6RCS - chains A and B; structure by X-ray diffraction, 2.10 A resolution.

[Chain A]
Molecule: R5.016 heavy chain
From: Homo sapiens
Amino-acid sequence (464 residues; each row starts with the number of its first residue; numbers below 1 keep their minus sign (Thr-4 is residue -4)):
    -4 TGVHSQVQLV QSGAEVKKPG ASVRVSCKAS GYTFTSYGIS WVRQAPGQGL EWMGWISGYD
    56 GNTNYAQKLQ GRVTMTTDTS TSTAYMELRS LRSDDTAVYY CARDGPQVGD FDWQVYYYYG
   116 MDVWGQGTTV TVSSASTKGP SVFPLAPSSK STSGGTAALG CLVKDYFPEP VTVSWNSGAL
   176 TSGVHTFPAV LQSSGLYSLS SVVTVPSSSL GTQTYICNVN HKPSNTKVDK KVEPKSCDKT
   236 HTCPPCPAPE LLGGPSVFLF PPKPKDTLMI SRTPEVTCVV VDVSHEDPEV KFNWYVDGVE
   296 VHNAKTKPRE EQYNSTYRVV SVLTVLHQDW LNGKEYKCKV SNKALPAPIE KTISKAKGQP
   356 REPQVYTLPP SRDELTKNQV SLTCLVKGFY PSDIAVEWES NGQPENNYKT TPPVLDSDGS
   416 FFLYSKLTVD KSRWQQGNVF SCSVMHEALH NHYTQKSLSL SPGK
Disordered / not traced: -4 to 0, 103-108, 233-459
Disulfide bonds: Cys22-Cys96, Cys156-Cys212
What the authors report for this chain:
  - conformationally variable residues (order/disorder transition): Val103 to Trp108

[Chain B]
Molecule: R5.016 light chain
From: Homo sapiens
Amino-acid sequence (219 residues; numbered -4 to 214; the number before each row is that of its first residue; numbers below 1 keep their minus sign (Thr-4 is residue -4)):
    -4 TGVHCAIRMT QSPSTLSASV GDRVTITCRA SQSINTWLAW YQQKPGKAPN LLISKASSLE
    56 SGVPSRFSGS GSGTEFTLTI SSLQPDDFAT YFCQQYNSYL YTFGQGTKVE IRRTVAAPSV
   116 FIFPPSDEQL KSGTASVVCL LNNFYPREAK VQWKVDNALQ SGNSQESVTE QDSKDSTYSL
   176 SSTLTLSKAD YEKHKVYACE VTHQGLSSPV TKSFNRGEC
Disordered / not traced: -4 to 7, 25-29, 55-58, 214
Disulfide bonds: Cys23-Cys88, Cys134-Cys194
What the authors report for this chain:
  - conformationally variable residues (order/disorder transition): Ala25 to Ile29, Glu55 to Val58

[Chain A / chain B interface]
Residue-residue contacts (71):
  Ser35(A) with Tyr96(B)
  Gln39(A) with Gln38(B), hydrogen bond
  Gly44(A) with Gln100(B)
  Leu45(A) with Pro44(B), hydrophobic; Phe87(B), hydrophobic; Phe98(B)
  Trp47(A) with Leu95(B), hydrophobic; Tyr96(B)
  Trp50(A) with Tyr94(B)
  Asn59(A) with Tyr94(B), hydrogen bond (side chain-backbone)
  Tyr95(A) with Gln38(B); Lys42(B); Ala43(B), hydrophobic
  Asp99(A) with Tyr96(B), hydrogen bond
  Tyr111(A) with Lys50(B)
  Tyr113(A) with Leu33(B), hydrophobic; Ser49(B); Lys50(B), hydrogen bond (backbone-backbone); Ala51(B), hydrogen bond (backbone-backbone); Gln89(B), hydrogen bond; Tyr96(B), hydrogen bond
  Tyr114(A) with Leu46(B); Ser49(B), hydrogen bond (backbone-side chain)
  Gly115(A) with Tyr36(B)
  Met116(A) with Tyr36(B), hydrogen bond (backbone-side chain); Leu46(B); Gln89(B); Tyr96(B), hydrophobic; Phe98(B), hydrophobic
  Asp117(A) with Leu46(B)
  Trp119(A) with Pro44(B)
  Gly120(A) with Ala43(B)
  Phe138(A) with Ser121(B); Glu123(B); Gln124(B)
  Pro139(A) with Ser121(B); Glu123(B)
  Leu140(A) with Phe118(B); Val133(B), hydrophobic
  Ala141(A) with Phe118(B)
  Lys145(A) with Phe116(B); Ile117(B), hydrogen bond (backbone-backbone); Lys207(B); Ser208(B)
  Ser146(A) with Phe116(B); Ile117(B); Phe118(B)
  Ala153(A) with Phe116(B), hydrophobic; Phe118(B)
  Leu154(A) with Phe118(B)
  Lys159(A) with Gln124(B); Ser131(B)
  His180(A) with Asn137(B); Asn138(B), hydrogen bond; Ser174(B)
  Phe182(A) with Leu135(B), hydrophobic; Ser162(B); Thr164(B); Ser174(B); Leu175(B); Ser176(B)
  Pro183(A) with Ser162(B), hydrogen bond (backbone-side chain); Val163(B)
  Val185(A) with Gln160(B); Glu161(B)
  Leu186(A) with Gln160(B)
  Val197(A) with Leu135(B), hydrophobic
  Thr199(A) with Asn137(B)
  Lys225(A) with Glu123(B), salt bridge
  Lys230(A) with Pro120(B)
  Cys232(A) with Glu213(B)
Also at the interface, not in a pair above, chain A (50 interface residues in all): Val37, Gly42, Gln62, Val110, Tyr112, Val137, Ser144, Thr147, Thr151, Leu157, Thr181, Gln187, Ser195, Ser231
Also at the interface, not in a pair above, chain B (45 interface residues in all): Pro8, Ser127, Thr129, Asp167, Phe209

[Summary]
The interface between chain A and chain B involves 50 residues on one side and 45 on the other; the contacts
include 12 hydrogen bonds and 1 salt bridge. Among the polar pairs are Lys225(A)-Glu123(B), Gln39(A)-Gln38(B)
and Asn59(A)-Tyr94(B). The paper reports conformational variability at Val103(A) and Ala25(B) among others.
Chain A is R5.016 heavy chain and chain B is R5.016 light chain, both from Homo sapiens; the structure,
PfRH5-binding monoclonal antibody R5.016, was determined by X-ray diffraction together with 6RCU from the same
study.
